6GU0 - chains A and B; structure by X-ray diffraction, 2.50 A resolution.

== Chain A ==
Name: FimH protein
Source organism: Escherichia coli F18+
Reference sequence: A0A0R4I961 (A0A0R4I961_ECOLX); residues 1-279 here = UniProt positions 1-279
Sequence (279 residues; row label = number of the first residue in the row):
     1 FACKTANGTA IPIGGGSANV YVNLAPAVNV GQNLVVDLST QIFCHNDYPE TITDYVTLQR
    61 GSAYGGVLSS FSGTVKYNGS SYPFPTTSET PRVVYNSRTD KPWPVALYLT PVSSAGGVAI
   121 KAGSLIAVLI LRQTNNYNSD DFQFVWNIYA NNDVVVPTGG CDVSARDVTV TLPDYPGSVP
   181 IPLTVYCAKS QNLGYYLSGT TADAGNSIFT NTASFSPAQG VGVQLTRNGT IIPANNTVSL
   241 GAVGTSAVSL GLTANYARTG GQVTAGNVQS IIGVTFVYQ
Cystine bridges: Cys3-Cys44, Cys161-Cys187

== Chain B ==
Name: FimG protein
Sequence (14 residues; row label = number of the first residue in the row):
     1 ADVTITVNGK VVAK

== How chain A and chain B interact ==
Pairs across the interface (58):
  Ala115(A) with Asp2(B)
  Gly116(A) with Asp2(B)
  Val163(A) with Val3(B), hydrophobic
  Ala165(A) with Val3(B)
  Arg166(A) with Asp2(B), hydrogen bond (side chain-backbone); Val3(B); Thr4(B), hydrogen bond (backbone-backbone)
  Asp167(A) with Thr4(B)
  Val168(A) with Thr4(B), hydrogen bond (backbone-backbone); Ile5(B); Thr6(B), hydrogen bond (backbone-backbone)
  Thr169(A) with Thr6(B); Asn8(B)
  Val170(A) with Thr6(B), hydrogen bond (backbone-backbone); Val7(B); Asn8(B), hydrogen bond (backbone-backbone)
  Thr171(A) with Asn8(B)
  Leu172(A) with Val7(B), hydrophobic; Asn8(B), hydrogen bond (backbone-backbone)
  Asp174(A) with Lys10(B), salt bridge; Val12(B)
  Tyr175(A) with Lys10(B), hydrogen bond (backbone-backbone); Val11(B), hydrophobic
  Ala218(A) with Val11(B), hydrophobic
  Val223(A) with Val7(B), hydrophobic
  Ala254(A) with Val7(B), hydrophobic
  Tyr256(A) with Gly9(B); Lys10(B), hydrogen bond (side chain-backbone)
  Thr264(A) with Val11(B)
  Ala265(A) with Val11(B); Ala13(B)
  Gly266(A) with Lys10(B); Val11(B), hydrogen bond (backbone-backbone)
  Asn267(A) with Gly9(B)
  Val268(A) with Val7(B); Asn8(B); Gly9(B), hydrogen bond (backbone-backbone)
  Gln269(A) with Thr6(B); Val7(B); Asn8(B), hydrogen bond
  Ser270(A) with Ile5(B); Thr6(B); Val7(B), hydrogen bond (backbone-backbone)
  Ile271(A) with Thr4(B); Ile5(B); Thr6(B)
  Ile272(A) with Val3(B); Thr4(B); Ile5(B), hydrogen bond (backbone-backbone)
  Gly273(A) with Ala1(B); Val3(B)
  Val274(A) with Ala1(B); Asp2(B), hydrogen bond (backbone-backbone); Val3(B), hydrogen bond (backbone-backbone); Ile5(B), hydrophobic
  Thr275(A) with Ala1(B); Asp2(B)
  Phe276(A) with Asp2(B), hydrogen bond (backbone-side chain)
Interface residues without a listed pair, chain A (34 interface residues in all): Ile181, Leu183, Val221, Val263

== Summary ==
34 residues of chain A and 13 residues of chain B are in contact, with 17 hydrogen bonds and 1 salt bridge.
Polar contacts include Asp174(A)-Lys10(B), Arg166(A)-Asp2(B) and Tyr256(A)-Lys10(B).
Here chain A is FimH protein (Escherichia coli F18+) and chain B is FimG protein. Entry 6GU0 (Crystal
structure of a FimH*DsG complex from E.coli F18 with bound dimannoside Man(alpha1-3)Man in space group ...)
was determined by X-ray diffraction, deposited together with 6GTV, 6GTW, 6GTX, 6GTY and 6GTZ.
